5ZET - chains C and A of the 34 polymer chains in the assembly; structure by electron microscopy, 3.20 A resolution.

== Chain C ==
Name: 50S ribosomal protein L2
Organism: Mycobacterium smegmatis str. MC2 155
UniProtKB: A0QSD4 (RL2_MYCS2); residues 1-278 here = UniProt positions 1-278
Sequence (278 residues; numbered 1 to 278; the number before each row is that of its first residue):
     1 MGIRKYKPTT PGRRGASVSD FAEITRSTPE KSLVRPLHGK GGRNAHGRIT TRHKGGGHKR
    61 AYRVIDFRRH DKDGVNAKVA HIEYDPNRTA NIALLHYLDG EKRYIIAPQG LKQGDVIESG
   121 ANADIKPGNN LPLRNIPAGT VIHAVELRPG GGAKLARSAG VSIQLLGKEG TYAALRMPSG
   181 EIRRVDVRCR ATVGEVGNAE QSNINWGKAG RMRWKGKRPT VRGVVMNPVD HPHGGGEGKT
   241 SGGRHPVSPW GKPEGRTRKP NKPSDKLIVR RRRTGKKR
Not modelled in the structure: 1-2, 276-278
Covalent attachments: covalent link Lys259-Ile268

== Chain A ==
Molecule: 23S rRNA
Organism: Mycobacterium smegmatis str. MC2 155
Sequence (3120 nucleotides; numbered 1 to 3120; the number before each row is that of its first residue):
     1 UAAGUGUUUA AGGGCGCAUG GUGGAUGCCU UGGCACUGGG AGCCGAUGAA GGACGUAGGA
    61 GGCUGCGAUA AGCCUCGGGG AGCUGUCAAC CGAGCGUUGA UCCGAGGAUG UCCGAAUGGG
   121 GAAACCCGGC ACGAGUGAUG UCGUGUCACC AGGCGCUGAA UAUAUAGGCG UCUGGGGGGA
   181 ACGCGGGGAA GUGAAACAUC UCAGUACCCG UAGGAAGAGA AAACAAAAUG UGAUUCCGUG
   241 AGUAGUGGCG AGCGAAAGCG GAGGAUGGCU AAACCGUAUG CAUGUGAUAC CGGGUAGGGG
   301 UUGUGUGUGC GGGGUUGUGG GACCUAUCUU UCCGGCUCUA CCUGGCUGGA GGGCAGUGAG
   361 AAAAUGUUGU GGUUAGCGGA AAUGGCUUGG GAUGGCCUGC CGUAGACGGU GAGAGCCCGG
   421 UACGUGAAAA CCCGACGUCU GUCUUGAUGG UGUUCCCGAG UAGCAGCGGG CCCGUGGAAU
   481 CUGCUGUGAA UCUGCCGGGA CCACCCGGUA AGCCUGAAUA CUUCCCAGUG ACCGAUAGCG
   541 GAUUAGUACC GUGAGGGAAU GGUGAAAAGU ACCCCGGGAG GGGAGUGAAA GAGUACCUGA
   601 AACCGUGCGC UUACAAUCCG UCAGAGCCCU CGACGUGUCG UGGGGUGAUG GCGUGCCUUU
   661 UGAAGAAUGA GCCUGCGAGU CAGGGACAUG UCGCGAGGUU AACCCGGGUG GGGUAGCCGC
   721 AGCGAAAGCG AGUCUGAAUA GGGCGUAUCC ACACAAGAGU GUGUGGUGUA GUGGUGUGUU
   781 CUGGACCCGA AGCGGAGUGA UCUACCCAUG GCCAGGGUGA AGCGCGGGUA AGACCGCGUG
   841 GAGGCCCGAA CCCACUUAGG UUGAAGACUG AGGGGAUGAG CUGUGGGUAG GGGUGAAAGG
   901 CCAAUCAAAC UCCGUGAUAG CUGGUUCUCC CCGAAAUGCA UUUAGGUGCA GCGUCGCAUG
   961 UUUCUUGCCG GAGGUAGAGC UACUGGAUGG CCGAUGGGCC CCACAGGGUU ACUGACGUCA
  1021 GCCAAACUCC GAAUGCCGGU AAGUCCAAGA GUGCGGCAGU GAGACGGCGG GGGAUAAGCU
  1081 CCGUGCGUCG AGAGGGAAAC AGCCCAGAUC GCCGGCUAAG GCCCCUAAGC GUGUGCUAAG
  1141 UGGAAAAGGA UGUGCAGUCG CGAAGACAAC CAGGAGGUUG GCUUAGAAGC AGCCACCCUU
  1201 GAAAGAGUGC GUAAUAGCUC ACUGGUCAAG UGAUUGUGCG CCGAUAAUGU AGCGGGGCUC
  1261 AAGCACACCG CCGAAGCCGC GGCAGCCAAC GUGUUGGCUG GGUAGGGGAG CGUCCUGCAU
  1321 CCGGUGAAGC CGCCGAGUGA UCGAGUGGUG GAGGGUGUGG GAGUGAGAAU GCAGGCAUGA
  1381 GUAGCGAUUA GGCAAGUGAG AACCUUGCCC GCCGAAAGAC CAAGGGUUCC UGGGCCAGGC
  1441 CAGUCCGCCC AGGGUGAGUC GGGACCUAAG GCGAGGCCGA CAGGCGUAGU CGAUGGACAA
  1501 CGGGUUGAUA UUCCCGUACC CGUGUAUGUG CGUCCAUGAU GAAUCAGCGG UACUAACCAU
  1561 CCAAAACCAC CGUGACCGCA CCUUUCGGGG UGUGGCGUUG GUGGGGCUGC AUGGGACCUU
  1621 CGUUGGUAGU AGUCAAGCGA UGGGGUGACG CAGGAAGGUA GCCGUACCGG UCAGUGGUAA
  1681 UACCGGGGUA AGCCUGUAGG GAGUCAGAUA GGUAAAUCCG UCUGGCAUAU AUCCUGAGAG
  1741 GUGAUGCAUA GCCGAGUGAG GCGAAUUCGG UGAUCCUAUG CUGCCGAGAA AAGCCUCUAG
  1801 CGAGGACAUA CACGGCCCGU ACCCCAAACC AACACAGGUG GUCAGGUAGA GAAUACUAAG
  1861 GCGUACGAGU GAACUAUGGU UAAGGAACUC GGCAAAAUGC CCCCGUAACU UCGGGAGAAG
  1921 GGGGACCCAC AUGGCGUGUA AGCCUUUACG GCCCAAGCGU GAGUGGGUGG CACAAACCAG
  1981 UGAGAAGCGA CUGUUUACUA AAAACACAGG UCCGUGCGAA GUCGCAAGAC GAUGUAUACG
  2041 GACUGACGCC UGCCCGGUGC UGGAAGGUUA AGAGGACCCG UUAACUCCCU UUGGGGGUGA
  2101 AGCGGAGAAU UUAAGCCCCA GUAAACGGCG GUGGUAACUA UAACCAUCCU AAGGUAGCGA
  2161 AAUUCCUUGU CGGGUAAGUU CCGACCUGCA CGAAUGGCGU AACGACUUCU CAACUGUCUC
  2221 AACCAUAGAC UCGGCGAAAU UGCACUACGA GUAAAGAUGC UCGUUACGCG CGGCAGGACG
  2281 AAAAGACCCC GGGACCUUCA CUACAACUUG GUAUUGGUGC UCGAUACGGU UUGUGUAGGA
  2341 UAGGUGGGAG ACUGUGAAGC UCACACGCCA GUGUGGGUGG AGUCGUUGUU GAAAUACCAC
  2401 UCUGAUCGUA UUGGGCCUCU AACCUCGGAC CGUAUAUCCG GUUCAGGGAC AGUGCCUGGU
  2461 GGGUAGUUUA ACUGGGGCGG UUGCCUCCUA AAAUGUAACG GAGGCGCCCA AAGGUUCCCU
  2521 CAACCUGGAC GGCAAUCAGG UGUUGAGUGU AAGUGCACAA GGGAGCUUGA CUGCGAGACG
  2581 GACAUGUCGA GCAGGGACGA AAGUCGGGAC UAGUGAUCCG GCACCUCUGA GUGGAAGGGG
  2641 UGUCGCUCAA CGGAUAAAAG GUACCCCGGG GAUAACAGGC UGAUCUUCCC CAAGAGUCCA
  2701 UAUCGACGGG AUGGUUUGGC ACCUCGAUGU CGGCUCGUCG CAUCCUGGGG CUGGAGCAGG
  2761 UCCCAAGGGU UGGGCUGUUC GCCCAUUAAA GCGGCACGCG AGCUGGGUUU AGAACGUCGU
  2821 GAGACAGUUC GGUCUCUAUC CGCCGCGCGC GUCAGAAGCU UGAGGAAACC UGUCCCUAGU
  2881 ACGAGAGGAC CGGGACGGAC GAACCUCUGG UAUACCAGUU GUCCCACCAG GGGCACGGCU
  2941 GGAUAGCCAC GUUCGGACAG GAUAACCGCU GAAAGCAUCU AAGCGGGAAA CCUCUUCCAA
  3001 GACCAGGCUU CUCACCCUCU AGGAGGGAUA AGGCCCCCCG CAGACCACGG GAUUGAUAGA
  3061 CCAGACCUGG AAGCCUAGUA AUAGGUGCAG GGAACUGGCA CUAACCGGCC GAAAACUUAC
Not modelled in the structure: 1, 340-344, 634-637, 1004-1005, 1756-1757, 1946-1948, 3120
Covalent attachments: covalent link A1565-G1606, A1566-G1606, A1569-G1603, G1578-G1592

== How chain C and chain A interact ==
Pairs across the interface (272; chain C residue first):
  Arg4(C) - A821(A)  hydrogen bond to the sugar
  Arg4(C) - C1785(A)  salt bridge to the phosphate
  Tyr6(C) - C1785(A)  sugar contact
  Lys7(C) - A820(A)  hydrogen bond to the phosphate
  Lys7(C) - A821(A)  salt bridge to the phosphate
  Pro8(C) - C1912(A)  phosphate contact
  Pro8(C) - G1913(A)  base contact
  Thr9(C) - G1913(A)  sugar contact
  Thr10(C) - G843(A)  hydrogen bond to the phosphate
  Thr10(C) - G844(A)  hydrogen bond to the phosphate
  Thr10(C) - C845(A)  sugar contact
  Pro11(C) - A1990(A)  hydrogen bond to the base
  Pro11(C) - C1991(A)  base contact
  Gly12(C) - G844(A)  phosphate contact
  Arg13(C) - A842(A)  sugar contact
  Arg13(C) - G843(A)  phosphate contact
  Arg13(C) - G844(A)  phosphate contact
  Arg14(C) - U1911(A)  hydrogen bond to the sugar
  Arg14(C) - G1913(A)  hydrogen bond to the base
  Arg14(C) - A2201(A)  base contact
  Val18(C) - C1785(A)  sugar contact
  Phe21(C) - C1785(A)  sugar contact
  Phe21(C) - A1787(A)  base contact
  Ser27(C) - A1787(A)  base contact
  Pro29(C) - G1788(A)  phosphate contact
  Lys31(C) - U1646(A)  salt bridge to the phosphate
  Lys31(C) - G1647(A)  salt bridge to the phosphate
  Lys31(C) - A1648(A)  sugar contact
  Ser32(C) - G1645(A)  phosphate contact
  Arg35(C) - U2033(A)  hydrogen bond to the base
  Pro36(C) - A1789(A)  phosphate contact
  Pro36(C) - A1790(A)  sugar contact
  Leu37(C) - U2033(A)  phosphate contact
  His38(C) - C807(A)  sugar contact
  His38(C) - A808(A)  sugar contact
  His38(C) - A1469(A)  phosphate contact
  His38(C) - G1470(A)  salt bridge to the phosphate
  Gly39(C) - C807(A)  sugar contact
  Gly39(C) - A808(A)  phosphate contact
  Lys40(C) - C2030(A)  salt bridge to the phosphate
  Lys40(C) - G2031(A)  phosphate contact
  Lys40(C) - U2033(A)  phosphate contact
  Gly41(C) - C806(A)  sugar contact
  Gly42(C) - C2030(A)  hydrogen bond to the sugar
  Arg43(C) - C805(A)  sugar contact
  Arg43(C) - C806(A)  hydrogen bond to the sugar
  Arg43(C) - G887(A)  base contact
  Arg43(C) - C2030(A)  sugar contact
  Asn44(C) - C2023(A)  hydrogen bond to the base
  Asn44(C) - G2028(A)  base contact
  Asn44(C) - A2029(A)  sugar contact
  Asn44(C) - C2030(A)  sugar contact
  Ala45(C) - G1486(A)  phosphate contact
  Ala45(C) - A2029(A)  hydrogen bond to the sugar
  His46(C) - U888(A)  sugar contact
  His46(C) - C2023(A)  hydrogen bond to the sugar
  His46(C) - G2024(A)  sugar contact
  Gly47(C) - U888(A)  sugar contact
  Arg48(C) - U888(A)  sugar contact
  Arg48(C) - A889(A)  salt bridge to the phosphate
  Arg48(C) - G890(A)  salt bridge to the phosphate
  Arg48(C) - G892(A)  hydrogen bond to the sugar
  Arg48(C) - G893(A)  salt bridge to the phosphate
  Arg48(C) - U894(A)  phosphate contact
  Arg48(C) - C2023(A)  hydrogen bond to the phosphate
  Arg48(C) - G2024(A)  salt bridge to the phosphate
  Ile49(C) - U894(A)  hydrogen bond to the phosphate
  Ile49(C) - G895(A)  phosphate contact
  Thr50(C) - G2021(A)  base contact
  Thr50(C) - U2022(A)  base contact
  Thr50(C) - C2030(A)  base contact
  Thr51(C) - G2021(A)  hydrogen bond to the base
  Thr51(C) - C2030(A)  sugar contact
  Thr51(C) - G2031(A)  hydrogen bond to the sugar
  Thr51(C) - G2040(A)  phosphate contact
  Arg52(C) - G2040(A)  phosphate contact
  Arg52(C) - G2041(A)  salt bridge to the phosphate
  Arg52(C) - A2042(A)  salt bridge to the phosphate
  His53(C) - G2041(A)  salt bridge to the phosphate
  Lys54(C) - G2031(A)  hydrogen bond to the phosphate
  Lys54(C) - A2032(A)  salt bridge to the phosphate
  Lys54(C) - C2039(A)  phosphate contact
  Lys54(C) - G2040(A)  phosphate contact
  Gly56(C) - C806(A)  hydrogen bond to the phosphate
  Gly56(C) - C807(A)  hydrogen bond to the phosphate
  His58(C) - G1786(A)  sugar contact
  His58(C) - A1787(A)  sugar contact
  His58(C) - G1788(A)  hydrogen bond to the base
  Lys59(C) - U809(A)  salt bridge to the phosphate
  Lys59(C) - A1787(A)  sugar contact
  Lys59(C) - G1788(A)  sugar contact
  Lys59(C) - A1789(A)  hydrogen bond to the sugar
  Arg60(C) - A1787(A)  salt bridge to the phosphate
  Arg60(C) - G1788(A)  sugar contact
  Ala61(C) - G1788(A)  hydrogen bond to the phosphate
  Tyr62(C) - U2033(A)  stacking on the base
  Tyr62(C) - G2034(A)  hydrogen bond to the phosphate
  Arg63(C) - A1787(A)  hydrogen bond to the sugar
  Arg63(C) - G1788(A)  salt bridge to the phosphate
  Phe67(C) - G2034(A)  phosphate contact
  Arg68(C) - G2428(A)  phosphate contact
  Arg68(C) - A2429(A)  salt bridge to the phosphate
  Lys72(C) - G1711(A)  salt bridge to the phosphate
  Lys78(C) - C1722(A)  sugar contact
  Tyr84(C) - A1787(A)  stacking on the base
  Pro86(C) - A1787(A)  sugar contact
  Pro86(C) - G1788(A)  phosphate contact
  Asn87(C) - G2034(A)  sugar contact
  Arg88(C) - G2034(A)  salt bridge to the phosphate
  Arg88(C) - U2035(A)  phosphate contact
  Thr89(C) - A2038(A)  sugar contact
  Tyr97(C) - U1721(A)  sugar contact
  Leu98(C) - U1721(A)  hydrogen bond to the sugar
  Asp99(C) - G1711(A)  sugar contact
  Asp99(C) - G1720(A)  hydrogen bond to the base
  Gly100(C) - G1720(A)  hydrogen bond to the sugar
  Gly100(C) - U1721(A)  sugar contact
  Glu101(C) - G1711(A)  sugar contact
  Lys102(C) - G1720(A)  phosphate contact
  Lys102(C) - U1721(A)  salt bridge to the phosphate
  Leu147(C) - C2017(A)  sugar contact
  Arg148(C) - U2425(A)  base contact
  Arg148(C) - G2427(A)  salt bridge to the phosphate
  Pro149(C) - G2427(A)  hydrogen bond to the sugar
  Gly150(C) - G2427(A)  sugar contact
  Gly151(C) - G2427(A)  sugar contact
  Lys154(C) - G2016(A)  base contact
  Lys154(C) - C2017(A)  sugar contact
  Lys154(C) - G2018(A)  phosphate contact
  Lys154(C) - U2035(A)  hydrogen bond to the base
  Leu155(C) - G2016(A)  base contact
  Leu155(C) - U2035(A)  sugar contact
  Ala156(C) - U2035(A)  hydrogen bond to the sugar
  Ala156(C) - A2036(A)  hydrogen bond to the phosphate
  Arg157(C) - G2034(A)  salt bridge to the phosphate
  Arg157(C) - U2035(A)  salt bridge to the phosphate
  Arg157(C) - A2036(A)  hydrogen bond to the phosphate
  Ser158(C) - U2035(A)  phosphate contact
  Ser158(C) - A2036(A)  hydrogen bond to the phosphate
  Ser158(C) - U2037(A)  hydrogen bond to the sugar
  Ala159(C) - U2037(A)  hydrogen bond to the sugar
  Gly160(C) - U2037(A)  base contact
  Val161(C) - A2036(A)  phosphate contact
  Val161(C) - U2037(A)  phosphate contact
  Tyr172(C) - G2447(A)  hydrogen bond to the phosphate
  Met177(C) - G2016(A)  base contact
  Pro178(C) - G2016(A)  base contact
  Pro178(C) - A2036(A)  phosphate contact
  Ser179(C) - G2016(A)  hydrogen bond to the base
  Ser179(C) - A2036(A)  base contact
  Glu181(C) - G2016(A)  base contact
  Arg183(C) - G2016(A)  sugar contact
  Arg183(C) - C2017(A)  salt bridge to the phosphate
  Arg188(C) - A2445(A)  hydrogen bond to the sugar
  Arg188(C) - G2446(A)  phosphate contact
  Ala199(C) - U2037(A)  base contact
  Gln201(C) - U2037(A)  hydrogen bond to the base
  Ser202(C) - U2037(A)  hydrogen bond to the base
  Asn205(C) - G2009(A)  sugar contact
  Trp206(C) - G1786(A)  phosphate contact
  Trp206(C) - A2008(A)  hydrogen bond to the phosphate
  Trp206(C) - G2009(A)  hydrogen bond to the phosphate
  Gly207(C) - A2008(A)  hydrogen bond to the sugar
  Lys208(C) - G844(A)  salt bridge to the phosphate
  Lys208(C) - A879(A)  salt bridge to the phosphate
  Lys208(C) - A2008(A)  sugar contact
  Ala209(C) - G844(A)  hydrogen bond to the base
  Ala209(C) - A879(A)  base contact
  Ala209(C) - C2007(A)  sugar contact
  Gly210(C) - G844(A)  hydrogen bond to the base
  Gly210(C) - A879(A)  sugar contact
  Arg211(C) - G1786(A)  salt bridge to the phosphate
  Met212(C) - A2008(A)  sugar contact
  Arg213(C) - A879(A)  hydrogen bond to the base
  Trp214(C) - A879(A)  hydrogen bond to the phosphate
  Trp214(C) - G1786(A)  stacking on the base
  Lys217(C) - G2040(A)  salt bridge to the phosphate
  Arg218(C) - C805(A)  hydrogen bond to the phosphate
  Arg218(C) - C806(A)  salt bridge to the phosphate
  Arg218(C) - G895(A)  salt bridge to the phosphate
  Arg218(C) - A896(A)  salt bridge to the phosphate
  Pro219(C) - A896(A)  sugar contact
  Pro219(C) - A2006(A)  sugar contact
  Thr220(C) - A2006(A)  sugar contact
  Thr220(C) - C2007(A)  hydrogen bond to the phosphate
  Val221(C) - A896(A)  sugar contact
  Val221(C) - A897(A)  base contact
  Val221(C) - C2005(A)  sugar contact
  Val221(C) - A2006(A)  phosphate contact
  Arg222(C) - C2005(A)  salt bridge to the phosphate
  Arg222(C) - A2006(A)  salt bridge to the phosphate
  Arg222(C) - C2043(A)  phosphate contact
  Arg222(C) - U2044(A)  salt bridge to the phosphate
  Arg222(C) - G2045(A)  hydrogen bond to the base
  Gly223(C) - C2043(A)  hydrogen bond to the phosphate
  Val224(C) - C2043(A)  hydrogen bond to the phosphate
  Val225(C) - A897(A)  sugar contact
  Val225(C) - A898(A)  phosphate contact
  Val225(C) - C2005(A)  sugar contact
  Met226(C) - A897(A)  base contact
  Asn227(C) - G899(A)  sugar contact
  Pro228(C) - C2296(A)  sugar contact
  Pro228(C) - U2297(A)  phosphate contact
  Val229(C) - G899(A)  base contact
  Val229(C) - A908(A)  base contact
  Asp230(C) - G895(A)  hydrogen bond to the base
  Asp230(C) - A897(A)  base contact
  His231(C) - A2042(A)  salt bridge to the phosphate
  His233(C) - A2042(A)  phosphate contact
  His233(C) - C2043(A)  salt bridge to the phosphate
  Gly235(C) - A2822(A)  phosphate contact
  Gly236(C) - A2822(A)  hydrogen bond to the phosphate
  Gly236(C) - G2823(A)  hydrogen bond to the phosphate
  Glu237(C) - G2823(A)  base contact
  Glu237(C) - A2824(A)  hydrogen bond to the base
  Glu237(C) - C2825(A)  hydrogen bond to the base
  Gly238(C) - A2814(A)  phosphate contact
  Gly238(C) - C2815(A)  phosphate contact
  Lys239(C) - U2195(A)  base contact
  Lys239(C) - G2196(A)  salt bridge to the phosphate
  Lys239(C) - A2814(A)  phosphate contact
  Lys239(C) - C2815(A)  hydrogen bond to the phosphate
  Thr240(C) - U2195(A)  hydrogen bond to the sugar
  Thr240(C) - A2822(A)  phosphate contact
  Ser241(C) - C2126(A)  hydrogen bond to the phosphate
  Ser241(C) - G2127(A)  hydrogen bond to the phosphate
  Ser241(C) - U2195(A)  hydrogen bond to the base
  Gly243(C) - U2820(A)  sugar contact
  Gly243(C) - G2821(A)  sugar contact
  Arg244(C) - C2126(A)  sugar contact
  Arg244(C) - U2298(A)  salt bridge to the phosphate
  Arg244(C) - G2463(A)  salt bridge to the phosphate
  His245(C) - U2058(A)  sugar contact
  His245(C) - G2059(A)  sugar contact
  His245(C) - C2126(A)  base contact
  Pro246(C) - A2042(A)  sugar contact
  Pro246(C) - A2125(A)  sugar contact
  Val247(C) - A2042(A)  sugar contact
  Ser248(C) - G2041(A)  sugar contact
  Pro249(C) - G2041(A)  phosphate contact
  Pro249(C) - A2042(A)  phosphate contact
  Trp250(C) - U2022(A)  sugar contact
  Trp250(C) - G2463(A)  sugar contact
  Gly251(C) - G2463(A)  sugar contact
  Lys252(C) - U2022(A)  phosphate contact
  Glu254(C) - C2013(A)  hydrogen bond to the sugar
  Glu254(C) - G2041(A)  hydrogen bond to the base
  Gly255(C) - C2060(A)  phosphate contact
  Arg256(C) - G2014(A)  salt bridge to the phosphate
  Arg256(C) - U2015(A)  salt bridge to the phosphate
  Arg256(C) - U2061(A)  hydrogen bond to the phosphate
  Arg256(C) - G2062(A)  salt bridge to the phosphate
  Thr257(C) - G2014(A)  sugar contact
  Thr257(C) - U2015(A)  sugar contact
  Thr257(C) - A2020(A)  hydrogen bond to the sugar
  Thr257(C) - G2021(A)  phosphate contact
  Arg258(C) - G2014(A)  hydrogen bond to the phosphate
  Arg258(C) - U2015(A)  salt bridge to the phosphate
  Arg258(C) - G2062(A)  salt bridge to the phosphate
  Lys259(C) - G2016(A)  phosphate contact
  Lys259(C) - C2017(A)  salt bridge to the phosphate
  Pro260(C) - U2308(A)  phosphate contact
  Asn261(C) - U2309(A)  phosphate contact
  Lys262(C) - U2309(A)  salt bridge to the phosphate
  Lys262(C) - A2451(A)  sugar contact
  Ile268(C) - G2016(A)  sugar contact
  Arg271(C) - G2014(A)  salt bridge to the phosphate
  Arg271(C) - U2015(A)  salt bridge to the phosphate
  Arg272(C) - G2014(A)  salt bridge to the phosphate
  Arg272(C) - U2015(A)  salt bridge to the phosphate
  Arg272(C) - A2036(A)  base contact
  Thr274(C) - C2013(A)  phosphate contact
Also at the interface, not in a pair above, chain C (144 interface residues in all): Ile24, Val34, Gly55, Gly57, His96, Ile204, Pro232
Also at the interface, not in a pair above, chain A (121 interface residues in all): G1484, C1485, G1650, C2012, A2046, G2310, G2816

== Overview ==
The interface between chain C and chain A involves 144 residues on one side and 121 on the other, with 69
hydrogen bonds, 51 salt bridges and 3 aromatic stacking contacts. Polar pairs include Pro11(C)-A1990(A),
Arg14(C)-G1913(A) and Arg35(C)-U2033(A).
Chain C is 50S ribosomal protein L2 and chain A is 23S rRNA, both from Mycobacterium smegmatis str. MC2 155;
the structure, M. smegmatis P/P state 50S ribosomal subunit, was determined by electron microscopy, deposited
together with 5ZEB, 5ZEP, 5ZEU and 5ZEY.
